PDB entry 3NKQ | X-ray diffraction, 1.70 A resolution | chain A

Chain A:
Protein: Ectonucleotide pyrophosphatase/phosphodiesterase family member 2
Source organism: Mus musculus
Notes: EC 3.1.4.39
UniProtKB: Q9R1E6 (ENPP2_MOUSE); aligned to UniProt positions 36-858 over residues 36-858 (the alignment contains insertions or deletions, so no single offset holds)
Sequence (831 residues; numbered 36 to 866; the number before each row is that of its first residue):
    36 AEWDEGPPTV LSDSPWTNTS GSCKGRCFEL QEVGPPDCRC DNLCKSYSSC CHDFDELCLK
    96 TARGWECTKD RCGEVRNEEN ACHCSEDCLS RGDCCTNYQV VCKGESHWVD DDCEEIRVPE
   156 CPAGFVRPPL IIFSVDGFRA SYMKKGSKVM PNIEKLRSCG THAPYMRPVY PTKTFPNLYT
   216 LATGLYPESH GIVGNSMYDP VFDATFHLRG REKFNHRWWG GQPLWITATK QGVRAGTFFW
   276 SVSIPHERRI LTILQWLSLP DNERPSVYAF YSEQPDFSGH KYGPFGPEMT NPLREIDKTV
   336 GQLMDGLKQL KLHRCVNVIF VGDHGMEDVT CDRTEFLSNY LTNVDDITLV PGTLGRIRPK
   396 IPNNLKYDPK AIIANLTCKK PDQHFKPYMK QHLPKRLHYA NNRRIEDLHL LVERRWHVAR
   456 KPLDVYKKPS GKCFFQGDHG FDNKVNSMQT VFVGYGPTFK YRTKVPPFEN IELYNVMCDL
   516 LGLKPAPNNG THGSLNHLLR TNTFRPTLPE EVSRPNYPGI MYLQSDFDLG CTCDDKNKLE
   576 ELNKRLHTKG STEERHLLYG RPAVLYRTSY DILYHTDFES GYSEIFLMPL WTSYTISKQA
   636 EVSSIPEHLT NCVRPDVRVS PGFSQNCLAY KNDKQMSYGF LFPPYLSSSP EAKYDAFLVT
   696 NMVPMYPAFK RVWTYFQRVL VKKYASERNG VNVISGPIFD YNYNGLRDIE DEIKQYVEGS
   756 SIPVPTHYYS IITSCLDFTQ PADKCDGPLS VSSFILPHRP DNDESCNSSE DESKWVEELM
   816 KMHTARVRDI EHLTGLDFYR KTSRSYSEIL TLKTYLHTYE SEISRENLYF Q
Not modelled in the structure: 36-50, 459-467, 571-584, 856-866
Cystine bridges: Cys58-Cys75, Cys62-Cys93, Cys73-Cys86, Cys79-Cys85, Cys102-Cys119, Cys107-Cys137, Cys117-Cys130, Cys123-Cys129, Cys148-Cys194, Cys156-Cys350, Cys366-Cys468, Cys413-Cys801, Cys566-Cys662, Cys568-Cys647, Cys770-Cys780
Covalent attachments: N-acetylglucosamine (NAG) linked to Asn53, Asn410, Asn524
Construct notes: expression tag (859-866)
Bound ions: Zn2+ site 1: Asp171, Thr209, Asp358, His359; Zn2+ site 2: Asp311, His315, His474 (together with NKQ); K+: Tyr665, Asp668, Met671; Ca2+: Asp735, Asn737, Asn739, Leu741, Asp743; Na+: Asn797, Ser800, Ser803
Ligand contacts:
  - NKQ ((2R)-2-hydroxy-3-(phosphonooxy)propyl (9E,12Z,15Z)-octadeca-9,12,15-trienoate), molecule 1: Ile167, Ser169, Asp171, Lys208, Thr209, Phe210, Leu213, Tyr214, Leu216, Ala217, Asn230, Leu243, Trp254, Trp260, Phe273, Ala304, Tyr306, Asp311, His315, His359, His474, Met512
  - NKQ, molecule 2: Tyr214, His251, Trp254, Pro258, Trp260

Summary:
Bound to chain A: compound NKQ. N-acetylglucosamine is covalently linked to Asn53, Asn410 and Asn524. Asp171,
Thr209, Asp358 and His359 coordinate Zn2+ site 1. Asp311, His315 and His474 form the Zn2+ site 2.
Chain A is Ectonucleotide pyrophosphatase/phosphodiesterase family member 2 (Mus musculus); the structure,
Crystal structure of mouse autotaxin in complex with 18:3-LPA, was determined by X-ray diffraction, deposited
together with 3NKM, 3NKO and 3NKR.
